8XL6 - chains A and C of the 12 polymer chains in the assembly; structure by electron microscopy, 2.29 A resolution.

Chain A (and C):
Molecule: Methylcrotonoyl-CoA carboxylase subunit alpha, mitochondrial
Organism: Homo sapiens
Notes: EC 6.4.1.4; chain C of this document is another copy of the same molecule, construct and numbering; everything in this record applies to it too
UniProt: Q96RQ3 (MCCA_HUMAN); residues 1-725 here = UniProt positions 1-725
Sequence (725 residues; numbered 1 to 725; the number before each row is that of its first residue):
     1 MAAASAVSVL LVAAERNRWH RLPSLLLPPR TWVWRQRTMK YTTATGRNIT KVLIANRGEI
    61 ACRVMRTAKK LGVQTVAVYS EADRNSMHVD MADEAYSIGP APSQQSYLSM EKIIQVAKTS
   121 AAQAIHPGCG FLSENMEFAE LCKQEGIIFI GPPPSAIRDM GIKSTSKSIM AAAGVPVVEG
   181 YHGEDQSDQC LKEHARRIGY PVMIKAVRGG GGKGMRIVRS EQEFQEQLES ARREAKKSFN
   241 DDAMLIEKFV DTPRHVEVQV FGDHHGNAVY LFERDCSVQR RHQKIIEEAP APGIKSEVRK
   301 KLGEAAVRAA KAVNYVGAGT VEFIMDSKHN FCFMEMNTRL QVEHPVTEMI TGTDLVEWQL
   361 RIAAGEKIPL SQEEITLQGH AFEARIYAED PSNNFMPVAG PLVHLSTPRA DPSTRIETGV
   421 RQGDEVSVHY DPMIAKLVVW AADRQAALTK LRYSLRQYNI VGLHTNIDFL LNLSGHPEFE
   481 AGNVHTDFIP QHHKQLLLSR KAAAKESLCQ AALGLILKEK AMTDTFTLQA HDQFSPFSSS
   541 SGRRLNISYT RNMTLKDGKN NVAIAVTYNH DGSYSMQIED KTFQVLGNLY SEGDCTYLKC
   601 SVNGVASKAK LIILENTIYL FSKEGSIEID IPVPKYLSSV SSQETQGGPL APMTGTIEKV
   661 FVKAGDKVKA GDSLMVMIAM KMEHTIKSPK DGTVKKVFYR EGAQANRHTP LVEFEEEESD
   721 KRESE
Not modelled in the structure: 1-48, 641-647, 716-725 (chain C: 1-48, 175-250, 641-647, 716-725)
Covalently attached groups: biotin (BTN) linked to Lys681
From the paper describing this entry:
  - binding site for biotin: Lys681
  - post-translational modification sites: Lys681

Interface between chain A and chain C:
Residue-residue contacts - 24 pairs, chain A then chain C:
  Lys51(A) with Glu624(C), salt bridge
  Lys69(A) with Arg409(C), hydrogen bond (backbone-side chain)
  Lys70(A) with Arg409(C); Lys450(C)
  Gly72(A) with Thr449(C); Tyr453(C)
  Gln74(A) with Lys623(C), hydrogen bond (side chain-backbone)
  Tyr79(A) with Gly604(C), hydrogen bond (side chain-backbone)
  Arg84(A) with Ser601(C)
  Asp90(A) with Lys599(C), salt bridge; Lys608(C), hydrogen bond (backbone-side chain)
  Asp93(A) with Ser607(C); Lys623(C), salt bridge
  Glu94(A) with Ala606(C); Glu624(C)
  Ala95(A) with Gly604(C); Val605(C); Ala606(C), hydrogen bond (backbone-backbone)
  Tyr96(A) with Gly604(C); Val605(C), hydrophobic
  Ser97(A) with Gly604(C), hydrogen bond (backbone-backbone)
  Arg361(A) with Ala442(C); Asp443(C), salt bridge
  Glu366(A) with Asp443(C)
Other interface residues (no listed pair), chain A (17 interface residues in all): Thr50, Leu71
Other interface residues (no listed pair), chain C (17 interface residues in all): Ala446, Arg456

Overview:
Chain A and chain C each contribute 17 residues to their interface, with 6 hydrogen bonds and 4 salt bridges.
Polar pairs include Lys51(A)-Glu624(C), Asp90(A)-Lys599(C) and Asp93(A)-Lys623(C). Covalently linked biotin:
at Lys681(A). The paper reports a binding site for biotin at Lys681(A); a modification site at Lys681(A).
Chain A and chain C are both Methylcrotonoyl-CoA carboxylase subunit alpha, mitochondrial (Homo sapiens); the
structure, Structure of human 3-methylcrotonyl-CoA carboxylase at apo-state (MCC-Apo), was determined by
electron microscopy, deposited together with 8XL3, 8XL4, 8XL5, 8XL7 and 8XL8.
